4QL7 - chains B and C of the 5 polymer chains in the assembly; structure by X-ray diffraction, 3.75 A resolution.

== Chain B (and C) ==
Molecule: Alkylhydroperoxide Reductase subunit C
Source organism: Escherichia coli
Notes: EC 1.8.1.-, 1.11.1.15; fragment: C-terminus truncated form, UNP resides 1-172; chain C of this document is another copy of the same molecule, construct and numbering; everything in this record applies to it too
Reference sequence: C6EK89 (C6EK89_ECOBD); residue numbers follow UniProt; this construct covers 1-172
Amino-acid sequence (172 residues; row label = number of the first residue in the row):
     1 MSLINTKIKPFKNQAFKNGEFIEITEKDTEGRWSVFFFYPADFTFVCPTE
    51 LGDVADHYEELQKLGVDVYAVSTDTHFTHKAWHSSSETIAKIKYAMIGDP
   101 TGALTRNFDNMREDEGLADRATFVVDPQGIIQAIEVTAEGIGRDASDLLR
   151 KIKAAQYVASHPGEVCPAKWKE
Not modelled in the structure: 167-172 (chain C: 171-172)
Reported in the primary citation:
  - conformationally variable residues (order/disorder transition): Ala168 to Trp170
  - self-association interface (contacts with another copy of this molecule): Phe21, Phe43, Phe45, Phe77, Ala81

== Chain B / chain C interface ==
Residue-residue contacts (31):
  Phe21(B) with Phe45(C), hydrophobic
  Asp42(B) with Phe77(C)
  Phe43(B) with Phe77(C); Thr78(C); Ala81(C), hydrophobic
  Phe45(B) with Phe21(C), hydrophobic; Phe77(C), hydrophobic
  Asp74(B) with Thr75(C); Thr78(C)
  Thr75(B) with Asp74(C)
  Phe77(B) with Asp42(C); Phe43(C); Phe45(C), hydrophobic
  Thr78(B) with Phe43(C); Asp74(C); Thr78(C)
  Ala81(B) with Phe43(C), hydrophobic
  Pro100(B) with Glu115(C); Gly116(C); Leu117(C), hydrophobic
  Thr101(B) with Asp114(C); Glu115(C); Gly116(C)
  Glu113(B) with Thr101(C)
  Asp114(B) with Thr101(C)
  Glu115(B) with Pro100(C); Thr101(C)
  Gly116(B) with Pro100(C); Thr101(C)
  Leu117(B) with Thr75(C); Pro100(C), hydrophobic
Other interface residues (no listed pair), chain B (18 interface residues in all): Ala41, Thr44
Other interface residues (no listed pair), chain C (18 interface residues in all): Thr44, Lys80, Glu113

== Summary ==
The chain B/chain C interface involves 18 residues from each chain. From the paper: conformational variability
at Ala168(B); a self-association interface involving Phe21(B), Phe43(B) and Phe45(B) among others.
Chain B and chain C are both Alkylhydroperoxide Reductase subunit C (Escherichia coli); the structure, Crystal
structure of C-terminus truncated Alkylhydroperoxide Reductase subunit C (AhpC1-172) from E. coli, was
determined by X-ray diffraction, deposited together with 4QL9.
